PDB entry 2JE3 | X-ray diffraction, 1.80 A resolution | chain A

[Chain A]
Name: Cytochrome P460
From: Nitrosomonas europaea
Reference sequence: Q50927 (Q50927_NITEU); residues 1-172 here correspond to UniProt positions 27-198 (UniProt number = residue number + 26)
Amino-acid sequence (186 residues; row label = number of the first residue in the row; numbering starts at 0):
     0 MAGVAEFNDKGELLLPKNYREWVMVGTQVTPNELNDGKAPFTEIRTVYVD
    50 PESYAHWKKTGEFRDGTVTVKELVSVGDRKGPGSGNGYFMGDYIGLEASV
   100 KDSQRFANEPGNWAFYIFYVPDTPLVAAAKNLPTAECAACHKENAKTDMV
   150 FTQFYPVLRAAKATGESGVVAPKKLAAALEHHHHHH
Not modelled in the structure: 0, 31-40, 82-84, 171-185
Covalent attachments: heme c (HEC) linked to Lys70, Cys136
Metal / ion sites: heme c Fe: His140 (together with phosphate ion)
Small-molecule neighbours: heme c (HEC): Gln27, Arg44, Val46, Thr68, Arg78, Pro81, Glu96, Ala97, Ser98, Phe114, Tyr115, Ile116, Leu131, Glu135, Cys139, His140, Met148, Val149, Phe150, Phe153, Tyr154

[Overview]
Heme c is covalently linked to Lys70.
Chain A is Cytochrome P460 (Nitrosomonas europaea); the structure, Cytochrome P460 from Nitrosomonas europaea
- probable physiological form, was determined by X-ray diffraction (same publication as 2JE2).
